9RXM - chains E and F of the 5 polymer chains in the assembly; structure by electron microscopy, 3.00 A resolution.

== Chain E ==
Protein: MHC class I antigen
From: Homo sapiens
Reference sequence: A7WPI8 (A7WPI8_HUMAN); residues 1-272 here correspond to UniProt positions 2-273 (UniProt number = residue number + 1)
Chain sequence (272 residues; numbered 1 to 272; the number before each row is that of its first residue):
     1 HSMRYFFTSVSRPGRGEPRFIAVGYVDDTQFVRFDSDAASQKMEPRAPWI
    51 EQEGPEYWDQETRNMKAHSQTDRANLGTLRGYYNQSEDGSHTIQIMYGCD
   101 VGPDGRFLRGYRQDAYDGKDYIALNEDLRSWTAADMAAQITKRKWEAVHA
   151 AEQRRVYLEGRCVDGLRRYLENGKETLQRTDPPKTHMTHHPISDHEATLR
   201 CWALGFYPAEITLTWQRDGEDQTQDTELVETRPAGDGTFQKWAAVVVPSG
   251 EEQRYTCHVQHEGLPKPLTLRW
Not modelled in the structure: 179-181
Disulfide bonds: C99-C162, C201-C257

== Chain F ==
Protein: Beta-2-microglobulin
From: Homo sapiens
Reference sequence: P61769 (B2MG_HUMAN); residues 1-99 here correspond to UniProt positions 21-119 (UniProt number = residue number + 20)
Chain sequence (99 residues; row label = number of the first residue in the row):
     1 IQRTPKIQVYSRHPAENGKSNFLNCYVSGFHPSDIEVDLLKNGERIEKVE
    51 HSDLSFSKDWSFYLLYYTEFTPTEKDEYACRVNHVTLSQPKIVKWDRDM
Disulfide bonds: C25-C80

== Interface between chain E and chain F ==
Residue-residue contacts (64):
  F6(E) - S55(F)
  F6(E) - F56(F)
  F7(E) - F56(F)
  T8(E) - L54(F)
  T8(E) - F56(F)
  T8(E) - F62(F)
  V10(E) - S33(F)
  I21(E) - L54(F)
  V23(E) - D53(F)
  V23(E) - L54(F)
  V23(E) - S55(F)
  Y25(E) - S55(F)  hydrogen bond
  Y25(E) - Y63(F)
  Q30(E) - D53(F)  hydrogen bond
  R33(E) - D53(F)  salt bridge
  R46(E) - D53(F)  salt bridge
  S90(E) - D34(F)  hydrogen bond
  T92(E) - H31(F)
  T92(E) - P32(F)
  T92(E) - F62(F)
  Q94(E) - H31(F)  hydrogen bond
  Q94(E) - F56(F)
  Q94(E) - W60(F)  hydrogen bond (side chain-backbone)
  Q94(E) - F62(F)
  I95(E) - F56(F)
  M96(E) - F56(F)  hydrophobic
  M96(E) - K58(F)
  Y111(E) - K58(F)
  Q113(E) - K58(F)
  Q113(E) - W60(F)
  D114(E) - W60(F)
  A115(E) - W60(F)  hydrophobic
  D117(E) - I1(F)  hydrogen bond (backbone-backbone)
  D117(E) - H31(F)
  G118(E) - I1(F)
  G118(E) - H31(F)  hydrogen bond (backbone-side chain)
  G118(E) - W60(F)
  D120(E) - W60(F)  hydrogen bond
  H186(E) - P14(F)
  H190(E) - D98(F)
  R200(E) - D98(F)  hydrogen bond (side chain-backbone)
  R200(E) - M99(F)
  W202(E) - P14(F)
  W202(E) - M99(F)
  L204(E) - P14(F)
  V229(E) - Q8(F)
  E230(E) - K6(F)
  E230(E) - Q8(F)
  E230(E) - S28(F)  hydrogen bond
  T231(E) - Y26(F)
  R232(E) - Q8(F)  hydrogen bond
  R232(E) - Y10(F)
  R232(E) - Y26(F)
  P233(E) - Y10(F)  hydrogen bond (backbone-side chain)
  P233(E) - Y26(F)
  P233(E) - L65(F)
  A234(E) - R12(F)  hydrogen bond (backbone-side chain)
  A234(E) - N24(F)  hydrogen bond (backbone-side chain)
  A234(E) - L65(F)
  G235(E) - R12(F)
  G235(E) - L65(F)
  D236(E) - R12(F)  salt bridge
  Q240(E) - R12(F)  hydrogen bond (side chain-backbone)
  W242(E) - M99(F)
Other interface residues (no listed pair), chain E (41 interface residues in all): S11, R15, D35, K119
Other interface residues (no listed pair), chain F (27 interface residues in all): V9, H13, S57

== Summary ==
The interface between chain E and chain F involves 41 residues on one side and 27 on the other, with 15
hydrogen bonds and 3 salt bridges. Polar pairs include R33(E)-D53(F), R46(E)-D53(F) and D236(E)-R12(F).
Here chain E is MHC class I antigen and chain F is Beta-2-microglobulin, both from Homo sapiens. Entry 9RXM
(Cryo-EM structure of TCRpriv/pMHC) was determined by electron microscopy.
